Entry 5JQV (X-ray diffraction, 2.34 A resolution); this record covers chains F and G of the 8 polymer chains in the assembly.

[Chain F (and G)]
Molecule: Bifunctional cytochrome P450/NADPH--P450 reductase
Organism: Bacillus megaterium (strain ATCC 14581 / DSM 32 / JCM 2506 / NBRC 15308 / NCIMB 9376 / NCTC 10342 / VKM B-512)
Notes: EC 1.14.14.1, 1.6.2.4; fragment: heme domain, residues 2-456; chain G of this document is another copy of the same molecule, construct and numbering; everything in this record applies to it too
UniProt: P14779 (CPXB_BACMB); residues 1-463 here correspond to UniProt positions 2-464 (UniProt number = residue number + 1)
Amino-acid sequence (471 residues; row label = number of the first residue in the row):
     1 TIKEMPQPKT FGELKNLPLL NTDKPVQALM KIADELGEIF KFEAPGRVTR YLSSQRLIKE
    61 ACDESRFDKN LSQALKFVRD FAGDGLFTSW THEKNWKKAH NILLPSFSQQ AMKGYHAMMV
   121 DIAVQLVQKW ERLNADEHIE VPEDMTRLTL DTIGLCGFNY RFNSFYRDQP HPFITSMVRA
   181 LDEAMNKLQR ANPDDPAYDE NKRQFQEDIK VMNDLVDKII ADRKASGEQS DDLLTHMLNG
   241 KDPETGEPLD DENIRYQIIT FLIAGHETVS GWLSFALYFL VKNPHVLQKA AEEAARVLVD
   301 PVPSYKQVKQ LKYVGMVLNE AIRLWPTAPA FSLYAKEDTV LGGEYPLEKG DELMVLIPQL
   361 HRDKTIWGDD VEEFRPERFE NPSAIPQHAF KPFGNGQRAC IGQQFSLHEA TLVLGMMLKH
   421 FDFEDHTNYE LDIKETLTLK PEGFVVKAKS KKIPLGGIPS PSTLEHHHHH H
Unresolved in the structure: 227, 457-471 (chain G: 1, 226-228, 456-471)
Differences from the reference sequence: engineered mutation V269 (Thr270 in P14779), W272 (Leu273 in P14779), I322 (Leu323 in P14779), S406 (Ala407 in P14779); expression tag (464-471)
Bound ions: fe(III) deuteroporphyrin ix Fe near C400 (its only coordinating residue here)
Small-molecule neighbours: fe(III) deuteroporphyrin ix (FDE): K69, L75, L86, F87, W96, F107, F261, A264, G265, T268, V269, W272, T327, A328, F331, S332, I357, P392, F393, G394, R398, A399, C400, I401, G402, S406
UniProt features mapped onto this chain:
  - binding site ((9Z)-hexadecenoate): Y51
  - binding site (heme): C400
  - site: T268 (Important for catalytic activity)

[How chain F and chain G interact]
Contacting residue pairs (32):
  Q125(F) - R132(G)
  Q128(F) - Y166(G)
  K129(F) - Y166(G)
  R132(F) - D121(G)  salt bridge
  R132(F) - Q125(G)
  R132(F) - R161(G)
  R132(F) - N163(G)  hydrogen bond (backbone-side chain)
  R132(F) - Y166(G)  hydrogen bond
  N134(F) - Y160(G)
  N134(F) - R161(G)  hydrogen bond (side chain-backbone)
  Y160(F) - N134(G)
  Y160(F) - E137(G)
  R161(F) - R132(G)
  R161(F) - N134(G)  hydrogen bond (backbone-side chain)
  N163(F) - R132(G)  hydrogen bond (side chain-backbone)
  F165(F) - Y166(G)
  Y166(F) - Q128(G)
  Y166(F) - K129(G)  hydrogen bond (side chain-backbone)
  Y166(F) - R132(G)  hydrogen bond
  Y166(F) - F165(G)
  Y166(F) - R167(G)
  Y166(F) - D168(G)
  R167(F) - Y166(G)
  R167(F) - D168(G)  salt bridge
  D168(F) - Y166(G)
  D168(F) - R167(G)  salt bridge
  D168(F) - D168(G)  hydrogen bond (backbone-side chain)
  Q169(F) - D168(G)
  D222(F) - N134(G)
  D222(F) - A135(G)  hydrogen bond (side chain-backbone)
  D222(F) - D136(G)
  S226(F) - A135(G)
Other interface residues (no listed pair), chain F (19 interface residues in all): D121, L133, E137, K218
Other interface residues (no listed pair), chain G (17 interface residues in all): L133

[In short]
The interface between chain F and chain G involves 19 residues on one side and 17 on the other, with 9
hydrogen bonds and 3 salt bridges. Among the polar pairs are R132(F)-D121(G), R167(F)-D168(G) and
R132(F)-N163(G). Bound to chain F: fe(III) deuteroporphyrin ix.
Both chains are Bifunctional cytochrome P450/NADPH--P450 reductase (Bacillus megaterium (strain ATCC 14581 /
DSM 32 / JCM 2506 / NBRC 15308 / NCIMB 9376 / NCTC 10342 / VKM B-512)). Entry 5JQV (Crystal structure of
Cytochrome P450 BM3 heme domain T269V/L272W/L322I/A406S (WIVS) variant with iron(III) deuteroporphyrin IX
bound) was determined by X-ray diffraction together with 5JQU from the same study.
